PDB entry 8VUN | electron microscopy, 4.01 A resolution (low resolution: residue-level contacts below are approximate; hydrogen-bond / salt-bridge calls are withheld) | chains B and C of the 8 polymer chains in the assembly

Chain B:
Molecule: Glutamate receptor ionotropic, NMDA 2A
Organism: Homo sapiens
UniProtKB: Q12879 (NMDE1_HUMAN); the construct lacks a stretch of the UniProt sequence, so the offset changes along the chain: 34-578 = UniProt 34-578; 579-784 = UniProt 599-804; 785-814 = UniProt 812-841
Amino-acid sequence (808 residues; row label = number of the first residue in the row; a row labelled like 578A-578T holds insertion residues (578A, then the next letters in order)):
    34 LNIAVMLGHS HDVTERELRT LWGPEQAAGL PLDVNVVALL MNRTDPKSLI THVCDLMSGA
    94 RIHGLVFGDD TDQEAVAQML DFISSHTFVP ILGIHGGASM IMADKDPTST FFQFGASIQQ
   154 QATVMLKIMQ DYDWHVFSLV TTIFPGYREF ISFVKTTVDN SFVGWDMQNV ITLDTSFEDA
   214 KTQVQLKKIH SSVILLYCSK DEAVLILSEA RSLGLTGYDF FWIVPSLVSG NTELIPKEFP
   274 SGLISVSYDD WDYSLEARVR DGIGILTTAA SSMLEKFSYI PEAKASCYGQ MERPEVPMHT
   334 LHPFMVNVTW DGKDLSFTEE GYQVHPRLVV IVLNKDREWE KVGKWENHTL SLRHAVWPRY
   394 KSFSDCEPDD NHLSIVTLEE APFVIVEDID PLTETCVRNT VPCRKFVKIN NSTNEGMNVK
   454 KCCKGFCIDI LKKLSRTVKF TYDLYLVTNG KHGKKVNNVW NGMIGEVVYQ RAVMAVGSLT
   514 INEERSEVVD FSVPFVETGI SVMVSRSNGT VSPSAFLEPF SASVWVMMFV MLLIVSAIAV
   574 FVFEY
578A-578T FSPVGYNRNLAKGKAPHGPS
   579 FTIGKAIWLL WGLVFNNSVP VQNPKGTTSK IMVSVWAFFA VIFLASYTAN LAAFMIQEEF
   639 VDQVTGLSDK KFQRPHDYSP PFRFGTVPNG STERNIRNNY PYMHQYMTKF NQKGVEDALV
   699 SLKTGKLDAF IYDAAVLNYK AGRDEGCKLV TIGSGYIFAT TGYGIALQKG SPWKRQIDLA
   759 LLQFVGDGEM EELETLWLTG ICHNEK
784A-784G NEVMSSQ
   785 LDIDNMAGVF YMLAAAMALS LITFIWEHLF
Disordered / not traced: 578A-578T, 784A-784G
Disulfide bonds: Cys87-Cys320, Cys429-Cys455, Cys436-Cys456, Cys725-Cys780
Curated features (UniProtKB/Swiss-Prot):
  - region: Phe579 to Gln600 (Pore-forming)
  - binding site (Zn(2+)): His44, His128, Glu266, Asp282
  - binding site (L-glutamate): Ser511, Thr513, Arg518, Ser669, Thr670, Asp711
  - site: Asn594 (Functional determinant of NMDA receptors)
  - glycosylation (N-linked (GlcNAc...) asparagine): Asn75, Asn340, Asn380, Asn443, Asn444, Asn541, Asn667

Chain C:
Molecule: Glutamate receptor ionotropic, NMDA 1
Organism: Homo sapiens
UniProtKB: Q05586 (NMDZ1_HUMAN); the construct lacks a stretch of the UniProt sequence, so the offset changes along the chain: 25-582 = UniProt 25-582; 583-779 = UniProt 602-798; 780-813 = UniProt 808-841
Amino-acid sequence (817 residues; each row starts with the number of its first residue; a row labelled like 582A-582S holds insertion residues (582A, then the next letters in order)):
    25 KIVNIGAVLS TRKHEQMFRE AVNQANKRHG SWKIQLNATS VTHKPNAIQM ALSVCEDLIS
    85 SQVYAILVSH PPTPNDHFTP TPVSYTAGFY RIPVLGLTTR MSIYSDKSIH LSFLRTVPPY
   145 SHQSSVWFEM MRVYSWNHII LLVSDDHEGR AAQKRLETLL EERESKAEKV LQFDPGTKNV
   205 TALLMEAKEL EARVIILSAS EDDAATVYRA AAMLNMTGSG YVWLVGEREI SGNALRYAPD
   265 GILGLQLING KNESAHISDA VGVVAQAVHE LLEKENITDP PRGCVGNTNI WKTGPLFKRV
   325 LMSSKYADGV TGRVEFNEDG DRKFANYSIM NLQNRKLVQV GIYNGTHVIP NDRKIIWPGG
   385 ETEKPRGYQM STRLKIVTIH QEPFVYVKPT LSDGTCKEEF TVNGDPVKKV ICTGPNDTSP
   445 GSPRHTVPQC CYGFCIDLLI KLARTMNFTY EVHLVADGKF GTQERVNNSN KKEWNGMMGE
   505 LLSGQADMIV APLTINNERA QYIEFSKPFK YQGLTILVKK EIPRSTLDSF MQPFQSTLWL
   565 LVGLSVHVVA VMLYLLDR
582A-582S FSPFGRFKVNSEEEEEDAL
   583 TLSSAMWFSW GVLLNSGIGE GAPRSFSARI LGMVWAGFAM IIVASYTANL AAFLVLDRPE
   643 ERITGINDPR LRNPSDKFIY ATVKQSSVDI YFRRQVELST MYRHMEKHNY ESAAEAIQAV
   703 RDNKLHAFIW DSAVLEFEAS QKCDLVTTGE LFFRSGFGIG MRKDSPWKQN VSLSILKSHE
   763 NGFMEDLDKT WVRYQEC
779A-779I DSRSNAPAT
   780 LTFENMAGVF MLVAGGIVAG IFLIFIEIAY KRHK
Disordered / not traced: 582A-582S, 779A-779I
Disulfide bonds: Cys79-Cys308, Cys420-Cys454, Cys436-Cys455, Cys725-Cys779
Curated features (UniProtKB/Swiss-Prot):
  - region: Leu584 to Pro605 (Pore-forming)
  - binding site (glycine): Pro516, Thr518, Arg523, Ser669, Asp713
  - glycosylation (N-linked (GlcNAc...) asparagine): Asn61, Asn203, Asn239, Asn276, Asn300, Asn350, Asn368, Asn440, Asn471, Asn491, Asn655, Asn752

Interface between chain B and chain C:
Contacting residue pairs (35; chain B residue first):
  Ile514(B) - Leu758(C)
  Asn515(B) - Leu758(C)
  Glu530(B) - Arg736(C)
  Pro552(B) - Leu780(C)
  Asn595(B) - Asn597(C)
  Thr605(B) - Trp589(C)
  Lys608(B) - Trp589(C)
  Lys608(B) - Ser598(C)
  Lys608(B) - Ile600(C)
  Ile609(B) - Trp589(C)
  Ser612(B) - Trp592(C)
  Ser612(B) - Leu596(C)
  Ala615(B) - Leu596(C)
  Phe616(B) - Leu596(C)
  Phe617(B) - Val788(C)
  Phe617(B) - Phe789(C)
  Phe617(B) - Val792(C)
  Val619(B) - Leu596(C)
  Val619(B) - Val625(C)
  Ala623(B) - Tyr628(C)
  Ala623(B) - Leu632(C)
  Ser624(B) - Leu632(C)
  Ala627(B) - Leu632(C)
  Asn628(B) - Leu780(C)
  Asn673(B) - Glu762(C)
  Phe736(B) - Glu767(C)
  Thr738(B) - Tyr535(C)
  Thr738(B) - His761(C)
  Gly740(B) - Tyr535(C)
  Leu757(B) - Asn521(C)
  Leu760(B) - Asn520(C)
  Leu760(B) - Asn521(C)
  Leu760(B) - Ala524(C)
  Gln761(B) - Asn521(C)
  Gly764(B) - Tyr673(C)
Also at the interface, not in a pair above, chain B (35 interface residues in all): Ser519, Ser525, Pro527, Val557, Met561, Gly604, Ile620, Asn677, Tyr734, Thr739
Also at the interface, not in a pair above, chain C (34 interface residues in all): Ile519, Gln525, Lys531, Pro532, Gly599, Thr629, Leu636, Phe735, Asn763, Phe782, Met785

Summary:
The interface between chain B and chain C involves 35 residues on one side and 34 on the other. UniProt lists
4 Zn2+-binding residues and 6 L-glutamate-binding residues on chain B; 5 glycine-binding residues on chain C.
Chain B is Glutamate receptor ionotropic, NMDA 2A and chain C is Glutamate receptor ionotropic, NMDA 1, both
from Homo sapiens; the structure, Human GluN1-2A With Fab 008-218, was determined by electron microscopy (same
publication as 8VUH, 8VUJ, 8VUL, 8VUQ, 8VUR, 8VUT, 8VUY and 8VVH).
